Entry 1Z3X (X-ray diffraction, 1.50 A resolution); this record covers chain A.

== Chain A ==
Protein: putative cytidylyltransferase
Source organism: Thermosynechococcus elongatus
UniProt: Q8DIJ1 (Q8DIJ1_SYNEL); residues 1-235 here = UniProt positions 1-235
Sequence (238 residues; row label = number of the first residue in the row; numbers below 1 keep their minus sign (Pro-2 is residue -2)):
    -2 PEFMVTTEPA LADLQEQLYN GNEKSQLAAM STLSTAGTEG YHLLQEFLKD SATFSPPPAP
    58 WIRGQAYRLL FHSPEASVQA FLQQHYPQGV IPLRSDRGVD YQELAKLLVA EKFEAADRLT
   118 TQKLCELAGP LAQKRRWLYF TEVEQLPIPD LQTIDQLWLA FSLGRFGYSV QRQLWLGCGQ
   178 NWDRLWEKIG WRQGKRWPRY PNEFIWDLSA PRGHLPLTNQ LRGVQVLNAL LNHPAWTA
Disordered / not traced: 4-5
Construct notes: cloning artifact (-2 to 0); modified residue (1, 27)
Modified residues: Mse1 (selenomethionine; parent Met); Mse27 (selenomethionine; parent Met)

== In short ==
Chain A is putative cytidylyltransferase (Thermosynechococcus elongatus); the structure, Structure of Gun4
from Thermosynechococcus elongatus, was determined by X-ray diffraction.
